4ZBF - chain A; structure by X-ray diffraction, 2.20 A resolution.

# Chain A
Protein: Induced myeloid leukemia cell differentiation protein Mcl-1
Organism: Homo sapiens
UniProtKB: Q07820 (MCL1_HUMAN); residues 172-327 here = UniProt positions 172-327
Chain sequence (157 residues; numbered 171 to 327; the number before each row is that of its first residue):
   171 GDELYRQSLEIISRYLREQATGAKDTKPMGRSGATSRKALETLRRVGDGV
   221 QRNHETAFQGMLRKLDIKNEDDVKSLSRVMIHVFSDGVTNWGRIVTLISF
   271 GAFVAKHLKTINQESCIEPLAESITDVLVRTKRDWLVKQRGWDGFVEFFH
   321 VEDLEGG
Disordered / not traced: 324-327
Differences from the reference sequence: expression tag (171)
Residues lining bound ligands: 4M7 ((1R)-7-[3-(naphthalen-1-yloxy)propyl]-3,4-dihydro-2H-[1,4]thiazepino[2,3,4-hi]indole-6-carboxylic acid 1-oxide): Ala227, Phe228, Met231, Leu235, Leu246, Val249, Met250, Val253, Phe254, Arg263, Thr266, Leu267, Phe270, Gly271, Leu290, Ile294
Curated features (UniProtKB/Swiss-Prot):
  - motif: Ala209 to Asn223 (BH3), His252 to Ala272 (BH1), Asp304 to Phe319 (BH2)
  - cross-link (Glycyl lysine isopeptide (Lys-Gly)): Lys194 (interchain with G-Cter in ubiquitin), Lys197 (interchain with G-Cter in ubiquitin)
From the paper describing this entry:
  - binding site for 4M7: Ala227, Arg263, Thr266, Phe270

# Overview
Bound to chain A: compound 4M7. From the paper: a binding site for 4M7 at Ala227, Arg263 and Thr266 among
others.
Chain A is Induced myeloid leukemia cell differentiation protein Mcl-1 (Homo sapiens); the structure, Mcl-1
complexed with small molecules, was determined by X-ray diffraction together with 4ZBI from the same study.
